3ZBK - chains A and B; structure by X-ray diffraction, 1.90 A resolution.

[Chain A (and B)]
Protein: 3-ketoacyl-CoA thiolase-like protein
From: Leishmania mexicana
Notes: EC 2.3.1.16; chain B of this document is another copy of the same molecule, construct and numbering; everything in this record applies to it too
UniProt: E9AW84 (E9AW84_LEIMU); residue numbers follow UniProt; this construct covers 1-441
Amino-acid sequence (457 residues; row label = number of the first residue in the row; numbers below 1 keep their minus sign (His-15 is residue -15)):
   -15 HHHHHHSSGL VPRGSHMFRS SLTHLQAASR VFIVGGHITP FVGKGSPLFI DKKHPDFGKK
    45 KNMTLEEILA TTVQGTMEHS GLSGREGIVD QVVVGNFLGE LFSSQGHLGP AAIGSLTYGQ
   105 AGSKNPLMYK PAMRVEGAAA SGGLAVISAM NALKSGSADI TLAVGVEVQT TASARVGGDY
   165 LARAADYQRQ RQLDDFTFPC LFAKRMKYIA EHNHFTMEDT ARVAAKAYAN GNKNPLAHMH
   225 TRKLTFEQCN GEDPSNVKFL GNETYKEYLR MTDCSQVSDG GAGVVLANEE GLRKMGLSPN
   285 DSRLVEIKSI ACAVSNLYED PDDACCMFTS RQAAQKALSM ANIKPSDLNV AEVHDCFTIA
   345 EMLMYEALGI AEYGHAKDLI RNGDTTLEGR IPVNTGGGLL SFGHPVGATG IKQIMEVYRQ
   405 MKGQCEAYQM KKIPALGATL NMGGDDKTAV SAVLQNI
Unresolved in the structure: -15 to 11
Construct notes: expression tag (-15 to 0); engineered mutation Ala123 (Cys in E9AW84)

[Interface between chain A and chain B]
Contacting residue pairs (138; chain A residue first):
  Glu50(A) - Gln172(B)
  Glu50(A) - Tyr302(B)
  Phe81(A) - Glu84(B)
  Leu82(A) - Glu84(B)
  Glu84(A) - Phe81(B)
  Glu84(A) - Leu82(B)
  Glu84(A) - Glu84(B)
  Glu84(A) - Arg118(B)  salt bridge
  Glu84(A) - Glu120(B)
  Glu84(A) - Arg167(B)  hydrogen bond (backbone-side chain)
  Leu85(A) - Glu84(B)
  Leu85(A) - Leu85(B)  hydrophobic
  Ser88(A) - Arg167(B)
  Ser88(A) - Tyr171(B)
  Gln89(A) - Arg167(B)  hydrogen bond (side chain-backbone)
  Gln89(A) - Ala169(B)  hydrogen bond (side chain-backbone)
  Gln89(A) - Asp170(B)
  Gln89(A) - Tyr171(B)  hydrogen bond (side chain-backbone)
  Gln89(A) - Leu301(B)
  Gly90(A) - Glu120(B)
  Gly90(A) - Arg167(B)  hydrogen bond (backbone-backbone)
  His91(A) - Glu120(B)  hydrogen bond (backbone-side chain)
  His91(A) - Gly121(B)
  His91(A) - Ala122(B)
  His91(A) - Arg167(B)
  His91(A) - Ala168(B)  hydrogen bond (side chain-backbone)
  His91(A) - Leu301(B)
  His91(A) - Gly427(B)
  His91(A) - Gly428(B)
  His91(A) - Lys431(B)
  His91(A) - Thr432(B)  hydrogen bond
  Gly93(A) - Val298(B)
  Pro94(A) - Val298(B)
  Pro94(A) - Ser299(B)
  Pro94(A) - Asn300(B)
  Pro94(A) - Leu301(B)  hydrogen bond (backbone-backbone)
  Pro94(A) - Lys431(B)
  Pro94(A) - Thr432(B)
  Ala95(A) - Leu301(B)
  Ala95(A) - Tyr302(B)
  Ile97(A) - Val298(B)
  Ile97(A) - Ser299(B)
  Gly98(A) - Asn300(B)
  Gly98(A) - Tyr302(B)
  Tyr102(A) - Tyr302(B)  hydrophobic
  Gln104(A) - Glu303(B)
  Ala105(A) - Glu303(B)
  Gly106(A) - Glu303(B)  hydrogen bond (backbone-side chain)
  Met112(A) - Val298(B)
  Met112(A) - Ser299(B)
  Met112(A) - Asn300(B)
  Tyr113(A) - Cys296(B)
  Tyr113(A) - Ala297(B)
  Tyr113(A) - Val298(B)  hydrogen bond (backbone-backbone)
  Tyr113(A) - Phe312(B)
  Tyr113(A) - Thr313(B)
  Tyr113(A) - Gln316(B)
  Tyr113(A) - Lys320(B)  hydrogen bond (backbone-side chain)
  Lys114(A) - Ala297(B)
  Lys114(A) - Val298(B)  hydrogen bond (backbone-backbone)
  Pro115(A) - Cys296(B)
  Pro115(A) - Lys320(B)
  Ala116(A) - Val298(B)
  Met117(A) - Leu128(B)  hydrophobic
  Met117(A) - Ser132(B)  hydrogen bond
  Arg118(A) - Glu84(B)  salt bridge
  Arg118(A) - Arg118(B)
  Arg118(A) - Val119(B)
  Arg118(A) - Glu120(B)  salt bridge
  Val119(A) - Arg118(B)
  Glu120(A) - Glu84(B)
  Glu120(A) - Gly90(B)
  Glu120(A) - His91(B)  hydrogen bond (side chain-backbone)
  Glu120(A) - Arg118(B)  salt bridge
  Gly121(A) - His91(B)
  Ala122(A) - His91(B)
  Leu128(A) - Ala116(B)
  Leu128(A) - Met117(B)  hydrophobic
  Ser132(A) - Met117(B)  hydrogen bond
  Asn135(A) - Ala136(B)
  Asn135(A) - Ser139(B)  hydrogen bond
  Asn135(A) - Ser141(B)  hydrogen bond
  Ala136(A) - Asn135(B)
  Lys138(A) - Lys138(B)
  Lys138(A) - Ser139(B)
  Ser139(A) - Asn135(B)
  Ser139(A) - Lys138(B)
  Ser141(A) - Asn135(B)  hydrogen bond
  Arg167(A) - Glu84(B)  hydrogen bond (side chain-backbone)
  Arg167(A) - Ser88(B)
  Arg167(A) - Gln89(B)  hydrogen bond (backbone-side chain)
  Arg167(A) - Gly90(B)  hydrogen bond (backbone-backbone)
  Arg167(A) - His91(B)
  Ala168(A) - His91(B)  hydrogen bond (backbone-side chain)
  Ala169(A) - Gln89(B)  hydrogen bond (backbone-side chain)
  Asp170(A) - Gln89(B)
  Tyr171(A) - Ser88(B)
  Tyr171(A) - Gln89(B)  hydrogen bond (backbone-side chain)
  Gln172(A) - Glu50(B)
  Cys296(A) - Tyr113(B)
  Cys296(A) - Pro115(B)
  Ala297(A) - Tyr113(B)
  Ala297(A) - Lys114(B)
  Val298(A) - Gly93(B)
  Val298(A) - Pro94(B)
  Val298(A) - Ile97(B)  hydrophobic
  Val298(A) - Met112(B)
  Val298(A) - Tyr113(B)  hydrogen bond (backbone-backbone)
  Val298(A) - Lys114(B)  hydrogen bond (backbone-backbone)
  Val298(A) - Ala116(B)
  Ser299(A) - Pro94(B)
  Ser299(A) - Ile97(B)
  Ser299(A) - Met112(B)
  Asn300(A) - Pro94(B)
  Asn300(A) - Gly98(B)
  Asn300(A) - Met112(B)
  Leu301(A) - Gln89(B)
  Leu301(A) - His91(B)
  Leu301(A) - Pro94(B)  hydrogen bond (backbone-backbone)
  Leu301(A) - Ala95(B)
  Tyr302(A) - Glu50(B)
  Tyr302(A) - Ala95(B)
  Tyr302(A) - Gly98(B)
  Tyr302(A) - Tyr102(B)  hydrophobic
  Glu303(A) - Gln104(B)
  Glu303(A) - Ala105(B)
  Glu303(A) - Gly106(B)  hydrogen bond (side chain-backbone)
  Phe312(A) - Tyr113(B)
  Thr313(A) - Tyr113(B)
  Gln316(A) - Tyr113(B)
  Lys320(A) - Tyr113(B)  hydrogen bond (side chain-backbone)
  Lys320(A) - Pro115(B)
  Gly427(A) - His91(B)
  Gly428(A) - His91(B)
  Lys431(A) - His91(B)
  Lys431(A) - Pro94(B)
  Thr432(A) - His91(B)  hydrogen bond
  Thr432(A) - Pro94(B)
Interface residues without a listed pair, chain A (62 interface residues in all): Thr48, Ser99, Asn109, Leu111
Interface residues without a listed pair, chain B (63 interface residues in all): Thr48, Gln75, Ser99, Asn109, Leu111

[Overview]
62 residues of chain A and 63 residues of chain B are in contact; the contacts include 31 hydrogen bonds and 4
salt bridges. Polar pairs include Glu84(A)-Arg118(B), Arg118(A)-Glu120(B) and Glu84(A)-Arg167(B).
Chain A and chain B are both 3-ketoacyl-CoA thiolase-like protein (Leishmania mexicana); the structure,
Crystal structure of SCP2 thiolase from Leishmania mexicana: The C123A mutant, was determined by X-ray
diffraction (same publication as 3ZBG, 3ZBL, 4BI9 and 4BIA).
